Entry 8RZ3 (X-ray diffraction, 2.15 A resolution); this record covers chain A.

== Chain A ==
Name: TIGR04348 family glycosyltransferase
Organism: Variovorax paradoxus
Reference sequence: A0A952K6X5 (A0A952K6X5_VARPD); residue numbers follow UniProt; this construct covers 1-331
Amino-acid sequence (331 residues; each row starts with the number of its first residue):
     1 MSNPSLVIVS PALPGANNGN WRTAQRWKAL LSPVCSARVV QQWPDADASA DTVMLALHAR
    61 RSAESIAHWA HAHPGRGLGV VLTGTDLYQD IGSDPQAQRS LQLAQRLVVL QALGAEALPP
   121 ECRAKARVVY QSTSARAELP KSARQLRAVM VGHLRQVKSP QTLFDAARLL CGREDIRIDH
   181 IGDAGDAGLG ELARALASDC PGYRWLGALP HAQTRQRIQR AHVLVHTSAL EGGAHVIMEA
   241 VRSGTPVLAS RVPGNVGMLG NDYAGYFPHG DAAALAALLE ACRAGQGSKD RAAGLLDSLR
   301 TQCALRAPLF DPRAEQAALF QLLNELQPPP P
Not modelled in the structure: 1, 186, 289-292, 328-331
Differences from the reference sequence: conflict Val34 (Ala in A0A952K6X5), Asp47 (Gly in A0A952K6X5), Ser134 (Pro in A0A952K6X5), Glu174 (Gly in A0A952K6X5)
Residues lining bound ligands: uridine-diphosphate-N-acetylglucosamine (UD1): Asn17, Asn18, Gly19, Asn20, Arg22, Thr23, Thr83, Gly84, Thr85, Leu110, Gln131, Val151, Gly152, His153, Val157, Lys158, Ile181, Gly182, Asp183, Gly207, Ala208, Leu209, Pro210, His211, Thr214, Leu230, Glu231, Gly232, Gly233, Ala234, His235, Val236, Glu239
Reported in the primary citation:
  - binding site for uridine-diphosphate-N-acetylglucosamine: Gly19, Arg22, Thr23, Gln131, Arg155, Lys158, Leu209, His211, Thr214, Gly233, His235, Val236
  - binding site for uridine-diphosphate-N-acetylglucosamine: Asn20, Thr83, Gly84 (from molecular simulation)
  - mutagenesis - N20A, H58A, T83A, R155A, K158A: decreased catalytic activity
  - catalytic residues: Lys158

== In short ==
Ligands of chain A: uridine-diphosphate-N-acetylglucosamine. The paper reports the catalytic residue Lys158;
N20A, H58A and T83A, among others, reduce catalytic activity; 5 substitutions were tested in all.
Chain A is TIGR04348 family glycosyltransferase (Variovorax paradoxus); the structure, Structures of Se-
glycosyltransferase SenB from Variovorax paradoxus, was determined by X-ray diffraction together with 8RYZ
from the same study.
